PDB entry 8W2O | electron microscopy, 3.49 A resolution | chains D and R of the 18 polymer chains in the assembly

== Chain D ==
Protein: U1 small nuclear ribonucleoprotein component PRP42
Organism: Saccharomyces cerevisiae S288C
UniProt: Q03776 (PRP42_YEAST); numbering as in UniProt (aligned over 1-544)
Chain sequence (544 residues; row label = number of the first residue in the row):
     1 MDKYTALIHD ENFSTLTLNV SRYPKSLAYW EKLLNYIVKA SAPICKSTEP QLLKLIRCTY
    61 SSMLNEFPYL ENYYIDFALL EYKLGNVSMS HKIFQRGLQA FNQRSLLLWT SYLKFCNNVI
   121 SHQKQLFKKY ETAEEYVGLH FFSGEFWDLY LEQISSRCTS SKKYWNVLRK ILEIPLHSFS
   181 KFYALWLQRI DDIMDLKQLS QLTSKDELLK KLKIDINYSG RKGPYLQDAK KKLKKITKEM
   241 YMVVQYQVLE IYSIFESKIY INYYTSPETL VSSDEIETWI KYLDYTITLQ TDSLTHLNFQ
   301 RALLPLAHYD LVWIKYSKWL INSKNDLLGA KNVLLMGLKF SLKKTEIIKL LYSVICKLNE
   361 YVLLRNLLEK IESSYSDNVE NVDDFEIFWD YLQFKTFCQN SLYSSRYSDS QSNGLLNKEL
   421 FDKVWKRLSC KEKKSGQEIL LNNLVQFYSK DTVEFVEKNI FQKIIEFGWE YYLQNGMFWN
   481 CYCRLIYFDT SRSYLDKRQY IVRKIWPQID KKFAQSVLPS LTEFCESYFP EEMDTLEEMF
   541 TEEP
Not modelled in the structure: 542-544
UniProt features mapped onto this chain:
  - motif: Lys230 to Lys235 (Nuclear localization signal)

== Chain R ==
Molecule: U1 snRNA
Organism: Saccharomyces cerevisiae S288C
Sequence (568 nucleotides; each row starts with the number of its first residue):
     1 AUACUUACCU UAAGAUAUCA GAGGAGAUCA AGAAGUCCUA CUGAUCAAAC AUGCGCUUCC
    61 AAUAGUAGAA GGACGUUAAG CAUUUAUCAU UGAACUAUAA UUGUUCAUUG AAGUCAUUGA
   121 UGCAAACUCC UUGGUCACAC ACACAUACGG CGCGGAAGGC GUGUUUGCUG ACGUUUCCAU
   181 UCCCUUGUUU CAAUCAUUGG UUAAUCCCUU GAUUCCUUUG GGGAUUUUUG GGUUAAACUG
   241 AUUUUUGGGG CCCUUUGUUU CUUCUGCCUG GAGAAGUUUG ACACCAAAUU CAAAUUGGUG
   301 UUAGGGGAGC UGGGGCCUUU CAAAAGAGAG CUUUGUAGAG GCAUUCUUUU UGACUACUUU
   361 UCUCUAGCGU GCCAUUUUAG UUUUUGACGG CAGAUUCGAA UGAACUUAAG UUUAUGAUGA
   421 AGGUAUGGCU GUUGAGAUUA UUUGGUCGGG AUUGUAGUUU GAAGAUGUGC UCUUUUGAGC
   481 AGUCUCAACU UUGCUCGUUC CCGUUAUGGG AAAAAUUUUG GAAGGUCUUG GUAGGAACGG
   541 GUGGAUCUUA UAAUUUUUGA UUUAUUUU
Not modelled in the structure: 1-6, 26-32, 97-102, 203-234, 326-512, 566-568

== Chain D / chain R interface ==
Residue-residue contacts - 37 pairs, chain D then chain R:
  Ser88(D) with U114(R), hydrogen bond to the phosphate; C115(R), hydrogen bond to the phosphate
  His91(D) with C115(R), sugar contact
  Lys92(D) with C115(R), salt bridge to the phosphate
  Gln95(D) with A116(R), hydrogen bond to the phosphate
  Ile120(D) with C115(R), sugar contact
  His122(D) with A120(R), salt bridge to the phosphate
  Gln123(D) with C74(R), hydrogen bond to the sugar; G75(R), hydrogen bond to the phosphate
  Gln125(D) with A116(R), hydrogen bond to the sugar
  Lys128(D) with U118(R), sugar contact
  Arg157(D) with C74(R), hydrogen bond to the sugar
  Cys158(D) with G75(R), phosphate contact
  Thr159(D) with A73(R), sugar contact; G75(R), phosphate contact
  Ser160(D) with G75(R), phosphate contact
  Lys162(D) with G75(R), hydrogen bond to the sugar; U76(R), sugar contact
  Lys163(D) with U76(R), salt bridge to the phosphate
  Met194(D) with U254(R), base contact; U256(R), hydrogen bond to the base
  Asp195(D) with U254(R), base contact
  Leu196(D) with U254(R), hydrogen bond to the base
  Lys197(D) with C130(R), phosphate contact
  Gln198(D) with C130(R), hydrogen bond to the phosphate; U131(R), phosphate contact
  Gly220(D) with C253(R), phosphate contact
  Arg221(D) with U254(R), salt bridge to the phosphate; U258(R), base contact; C268(R), hydrogen bond to the base; G270(R), base contact
  Lys222(D) with U254(R), base contact
  Gly223(D) with U254(R), hydrogen bond to the phosphate; U258(R), base contact
  Leu226(D) with U254(R), base contact; U256(R), base contact
  Gln227(D) with U258(R), base contact
Interface residues without a listed pair, chain D (31 interface residues in all): Val87, Lys129, Ser200, Lys205, Pro224
Interface residues without a listed pair, chain R (21 interface residues in all): A79, G113, C129, G257

== In short ==
31 residues of chain D and 21 residues of chain R are in contact; the contacts include 13 hydrogen bonds and 4
salt bridges. Polar pairs include Met194(D)-U256(R), Leu196(D)-U254(R) and Arg221(D)-C268(R).
Chain D is U1 small nuclear ribonucleoprotein component PRP42 and chain R is U1 snRNA, both from Saccharomyces
cerevisiae S288C; the structure, Yeast U1 snRNP with humanized U1C Zinc-Finger domain, was determined by
electron microscopy.
